4Y6G - chains A and B; structure by X-ray diffraction, 1.65 A resolution.

Chain A:
Name: Tryptophan synthase alpha chain
Source organism: Salmonella enterica subsp. enterica serovar Typhimurium
Notes: EC 4.2.1.20
UniProtKB: P00929 (TRPA_SALTY); residue numbers follow UniProt; this construct covers 1-268
Sequence (268 residues; row label = number of the first residue in the row):
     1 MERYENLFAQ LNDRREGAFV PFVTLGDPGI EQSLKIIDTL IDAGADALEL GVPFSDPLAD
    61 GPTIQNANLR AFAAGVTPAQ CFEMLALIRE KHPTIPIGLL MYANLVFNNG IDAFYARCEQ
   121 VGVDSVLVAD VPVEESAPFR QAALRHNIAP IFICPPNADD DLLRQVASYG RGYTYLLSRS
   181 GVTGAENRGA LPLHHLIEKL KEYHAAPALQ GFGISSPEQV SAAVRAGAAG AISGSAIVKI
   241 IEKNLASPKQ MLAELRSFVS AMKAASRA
Not modelled in the structure: 182-192
Small-molecule neighbours: F6F (2-{[4-(trifluoromethoxy)benzoyl]amino}ethyl dihydrogen phosphate): Phe22, Glu49, Ala59, Asp60, Ile64, Leu100, Leu127, Ala129, Ile153, Tyr175, Arg179, Phe212, Gly213, Ile214, Ile232, Ser233, Gly234, Ser235
From the paper describing this entry:
  - conformationally variable residues (order/disorder transition): Val182 to Pro192

Chain B:
Name: Tryptophan synthase beta chain
Source organism: Salmonella enterica subsp. enterica serovar Typhimurium
Notes: EC 4.2.1.20
UniProtKB: P0A2K1 (TRPB_SALTY); residue numbers follow UniProt; this construct covers 1-397
Sequence (397 residues; numbered 1 to 397; the number before each row is that of its first residue):
     1 MTTLLNPYFG EFGGMYVPQI LMPALNQLEE AFVSAQKDPE FQAQFADLLK NYAGRPTALT
    61 KCQNITAGTR TTLYLKREDL LHGGAHKTNQ VLGQALLAKR MGKSEIIAET GAGQHGVASA
   121 LASALLGLKC RIYMGAKDVE RQSPNVFRMR LMGAEVIPVH SGSATLKDAC NEALRDWSGS
   181 YETAHYMLGT AAGPHPYPTI VREFQRMIGE ETKAQILDKE GRLPDAVIAC VGGGSNAIGM
   241 FADFINDTSV GLIGVEPGGH GIETGEHGAP LKHGRVGIYF GMKAPMMQTA DGQIEESYSI
   301 SAGLDFPSVG PQHAYLNSIG RADYVSITDD EALEAFKTLC RHEGIIPALE SSHALAHALK
   361 MMREQPEKEQ LLVVNLSGRG DKDIFTVHDI LKARGEI
Not modelled in the structure: 1
Glycans and other covalent adducts: pyridoxal phosphate (PLP) linked to Lys87
Ion coordination: Na+: Gly232, Phe306, Ser308
Small-molecule neighbours:
  - F6F (2-{[4-(trifluoromethoxy)benzoyl]amino}ethyl dihydrogen phosphate): Glu109, Thr110, Gly111, Ala112, Gly113, Gln114, His115, Gly116, Leu166, Cys170, Leu174, Tyr186, Leu188, Gly189, Thr190, Ala192, Gly193, Pro194, Phe280, Gly281, Phe306
  - pyridoxal phosphate (PLP): Ala85, His86, Gln114, Thr190, Cys230, Val231, Gly232, Gly233, Gly234, Ser235, Asn236, Gly303, Leu304, Ala348, Glu350, Ser351, Ser377, Gly378
From the paper describing this entry:
  - conformationally variable residues (side-chain flip): Phe280

How chain A and chain B interact:
Contacting residue pairs (59):
  Pro53(A) - Gln293(B)  hydrogen bond (backbone-side chain)
  Phe54(A) - Tyr279(B)  hydrophobic
  Phe54(A) - Gly292(B)
  Phe54(A) - Gln293(B)
  Ser55(A) - Gln293(B)  hydrogen bond (backbone-side chain)
  Ser55(A) - Ile294(B)  hydrogen bond (side chain-backbone)
  Asp56(A) - Lys167(B)  salt bridge
  Asp56(A) - Asn171(B)
  Asp56(A) - Tyr279(B)  hydrogen bond (backbone-side chain)
  Asp56(A) - Ile294(B)
  Pro57(A) - Arg175(B)  hydrogen bond (backbone-side chain)
  Leu58(A) - Pro18(B)
  Leu58(A) - Asn171(B)
  Leu58(A) - Leu174(B)  hydrophobic
  Leu58(A) - Arg175(B)  hydrogen bond (backbone-side chain)
  Asp60(A) - Arg175(B)  hydrogen bond (backbone-side chain)
  Gln65(A) - Ser161(B)
  Gln65(A) - Arg175(B)
  Phe72(A) - Gln293(B)
  Thr77(A) - Asp291(B)
  Pro78(A) - Asp291(B)
  Ala103(A) - Ile278(B)  hydrophobic
  Asn104(A) - Gly277(B)
  Asn104(A) - Ile278(B)  hydrogen bond (side chain-backbone)
  Asn104(A) - Gln288(B)  hydrogen bond
  Asn104(A) - Gly292(B)  hydrogen bond (side chain-backbone)
  Leu105(A) - Asp291(B)
  Leu105(A) - Gly292(B)
  Phe107(A) - Val276(B)
  Phe107(A) - Ile278(B)  hydrophobic
  Phe107(A) - Lys283(B)
  Asn108(A) - Arg275(B)  hydrogen bond
  Asn108(A) - Gln288(B)
  Asn108(A) - Ala290(B)  hydrogen bond (side chain-backbone)
  Asn108(A) - Asp291(B)
  Asn108(A) - Gly292(B)
  Ala129(A) - Pro18(B)
  Asp130(A) - Tyr16(B)
  Asp130(A) - Val17(B)  hydrogen bond (backbone-backbone)
  Asp130(A) - Pro18(B)
  Pro132(A) - Met15(B)
  Pro132(A) - Val17(B)
  Pro132(A) - Gln19(B)
  Pro132(A) - Met22(B)  hydrophobic
  Val133(A) - Gln19(B)  hydrogen bond (backbone-side chain)
  Glu134(A) - Gln19(B)  hydrogen bond
  Glu134(A) - Met22(B)
  Glu135(A) - Tyr8(B)  hydrogen bond
  Glu135(A) - Gly14(B)
  Glu135(A) - Met15(B)  hydrogen bond (side chain-backbone)
  Glu135(A) - Tyr16(B)
  Pro155(A) - Ile20(B)  hydrophobic
  Asn157(A) - Tyr181(B)
  Leu162(A) - Gln19(B)
  Ser180(A) - Ile20(B)
  Ser180(A) - Ser178(B)
  Ser180(A) - Gly179(B)
  Gly181(A) - Ser178(B)
  Gly181(A) - Gly179(B)
Also at the interface, not in a pair above, chain A (32 interface residues in all): Ala59, Val131, Phe139, Ile153, Pro156
Also at the interface, not in a pair above, chain B (35 interface residues in all): Thr2, Glu11, Pro23, Asp168, Met286, Thr289

In short:
32 residues of chain A face 35 of chain B across their interface; the contacts include 17 hydrogen bonds and 1
salt bridge. Among the polar pairs are Asp56(A)-Lys167(B), Pro53(A)-Gln293(B) and Ser55(A)-Gln293(B). Chain A
binds compound F6F. Ligands of chain B: compound F6F. The paper reports conformational variability at
Val182(A) and Phe280(B).
Chain A is Tryptophan synthase alpha chain and chain B is Tryptophan synthase beta chain, both from Salmonella
enterica subsp. enterica serovar Typhimurium; the structure, Crystal structure of Tryptophan Synthase from
Salmonella typhimurium in complex with N-(4'-trifluoromethoxybenzoyl)-2-amino-1-ethylphosphate (F6F) inhibitor
in the ..., was determined by X-ray diffraction together with 4ZQC, 5BW6 and 4WX2 from the same study.
